PDB entry 3CGD | X-ray diffraction, 2.25 A resolution | chains A and B

Chain A (and B):
Molecule: Pyridine nucleotide-disulfide oxidoreductase, class I
Source organism: Bacillus anthracis str
Notes: chain B of this document is another copy of the same molecule, construct and numbering; everything in this record applies to it too
UniProt: Q81TK8 (Q81TK8_BACAN); residue numbers follow UniProt; this construct covers 1-444
Sequence (480 residues; numbered -35 to 444; the number before each row is that of its first residue; numbers below 1 keep their minus sign (Met-35 is residue -35)):
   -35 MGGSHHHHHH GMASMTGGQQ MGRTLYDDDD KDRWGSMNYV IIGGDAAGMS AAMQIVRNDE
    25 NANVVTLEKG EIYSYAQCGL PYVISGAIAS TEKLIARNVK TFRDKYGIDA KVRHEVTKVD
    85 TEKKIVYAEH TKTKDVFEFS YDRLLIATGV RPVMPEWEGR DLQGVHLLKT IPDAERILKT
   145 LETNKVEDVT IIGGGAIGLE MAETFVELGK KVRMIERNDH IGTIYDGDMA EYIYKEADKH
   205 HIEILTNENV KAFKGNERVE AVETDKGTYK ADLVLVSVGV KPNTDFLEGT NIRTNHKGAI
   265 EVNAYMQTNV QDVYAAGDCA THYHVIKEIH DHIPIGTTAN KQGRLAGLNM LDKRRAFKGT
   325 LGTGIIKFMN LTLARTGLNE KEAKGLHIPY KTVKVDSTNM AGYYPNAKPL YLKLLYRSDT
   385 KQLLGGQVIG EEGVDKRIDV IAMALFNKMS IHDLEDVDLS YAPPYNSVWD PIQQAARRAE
Disordered / not traced: -35 to 0
Differences from the reference sequence: expression tag (-35 to 0)
Residues lining bound ligands:
  - coenzyme A (COA), molecule 1: Asp9, Ala10, Met13, Ser14, Met17, Gln18, Arg21, Ser38, Tyr39, Ala40, Cys42, Ala60, Arg61, Phe66, Gly300, Asn304, Arg308
  - coenzyme A (COA), molecule 2: Tyr425, Val432, Trp433, Arg441, Arg442
  - FAD (flavin-adenine dinucleotide), molecule 1: Ile6, Gly7, Gly8, Asp9, Ala10, Ala11, Gly12, Leu31, Glu32, Lys33, Gly34, Gln41, Cys42, Leu44, Pro45, His78, Glu79, Val80, Ala111, Thr112, Gly113, Val114, Leu132, Lys133, Ile161, Glu164, Asn247, Phe250, Ala280, Gly281, Asp282, Pro298, Ile299, Gly300, Thr301, Ala303
  - FAD, molecule 2: Tyr425, Ala426, Pro427
  - NAD (nicotinamide-adenine-dinucleotide): Trp121, Ile156, Gly157, Gly158, Gly159, Ala160, Ile161, Gly162, Glu164, Ile179, Glu180, Arg181, Asn182, Thr187, Ser241, Val242, Gly243, Val244, Pro298, Ile299, Ile329, Ile330

Interface between chain A and chain B:
Contacting residue pairs - 117 pairs, chain A then chain B:
  Gln18(A) - Arg441(B)
  Ala40(A) - Tyr367(B)  hydrophobic
  Cys42(A) - Tyr367(B)  hydrogen bond
  Cys42(A) - Tyr425(B)  hydrogen bond
  Cys42(A) - Pro427(B)
  Gly43(A) - Tyr367(B)  hydrogen bond (backbone-side chain)
  Tyr46(A) - Tyr368(B)  hydrophobic
  Tyr46(A) - Pro427(B)  hydrophobic
  Tyr46(A) - Pro428(B)
  Ala51(A) - Pro369(B)
  Ile52(A) - Tyr367(B)  hydrophobic
  Lys57(A) - Tyr367(B)
  Leu58(A) - Tyr367(B)  hydrophobic
  Gly300(A) - Val432(B)
  Thr301(A) - Asp422(B)
  Thr301(A) - Tyr425(B)
  Thr301(A) - Val432(B)
  Asn304(A) - Val432(B)
  Asn304(A) - Trp433(B)
  Lys305(A) - Glu419(B)
  Lys305(A) - Val421(B)
  Lys305(A) - Trp433(B)
  Lys305(A) - Gln437(B)
  Arg308(A) - Glu419(B)  salt bridge
  Arg308(A) - Arg441(B)
  Arg319(A) - His416(B)
  Arg319(A) - Glu419(B)  salt bridge
  Arg319(A) - Asp420(B)  salt bridge
  Lys322(A) - Asp420(B)
  Thr324(A) - Asp422(B)  hydrogen bond
  Leu325(A) - Asp422(B)  hydrogen bond (backbone-side chain)
  Gly326(A) - Asp422(B)  hydrogen bond (backbone-side chain)
  Thr327(A) - Asp422(B)  hydrogen bond (side chain-backbone)
  Thr327(A) - Ser424(B)
  Ile329(A) - Ser424(B)
  Ile329(A) - Tyr425(B)
  Ile329(A) - Ala426(B)
  Ile329(A) - Tyr429(B)  hydrophobic
  Lys331(A) - Pro428(B)
  Lys331(A) - Tyr429(B)
  Thr336(A) - Tyr429(B)  hydrogen bond
  Tyr367(A) - Ala40(B)  hydrophobic
  Tyr367(A) - Cys42(B)  hydrogen bond
  Tyr367(A) - Gly43(B)  hydrogen bond (side chain-backbone)
  Tyr367(A) - Ile52(B)  hydrophobic
  Tyr367(A) - Lys57(B)
  Tyr367(A) - Leu58(B)  hydrophobic
  Tyr368(A) - Tyr46(B)  hydrophobic
  Pro369(A) - Ala51(B)
  Asp399(A) - Lys400(B)  salt bridge
  Asp399(A) - Tyr429(B)
  Lys400(A) - Asp399(B)  salt bridge
  Lys400(A) - Lys400(B)
  Lys400(A) - Asp403(B)
  Ile402(A) - Ser424(B)
  Asp403(A) - Lys400(B)
  Asp403(A) - Val404(B)
  Asp403(A) - Leu423(B)
  Asp403(A) - Ser424(B)  hydrogen bond
  Val404(A) - Asp403(B)
  Val404(A) - Met407(B)
  Ala406(A) - Asp422(B)
  Met407(A) - Val404(B)
  Met407(A) - Met407(B)  hydrophobic
  Met407(A) - Ala408(B)
  Met407(A) - Met413(B)  hydrophobic
  Met407(A) - Val421(B)  hydrophobic
  Ala408(A) - Met407(B)
  Phe410(A) - Asp420(B)
  Phe410(A) - Val421(B)  hydrophobic
  Asn411(A) - Asn411(B)
  Asn411(A) - Met413(B)  hydrogen bond
  Met413(A) - Met407(B)  hydrophobic
  Met413(A) - Phe410(B)  hydrophobic
  Met413(A) - Asn411(B)  hydrogen bond
  His416(A) - Arg319(B)
  Glu419(A) - Lys305(B)
  Glu419(A) - Arg308(B)  salt bridge
  Glu419(A) - Arg319(B)  salt bridge
  Asp420(A) - Arg319(B)  salt bridge
  Asp420(A) - Lys322(B)
  Asp420(A) - Phe410(B)
  Val421(A) - Lys305(B)
  Val421(A) - Met407(B)  hydrophobic
  Val421(A) - Phe410(B)  hydrophobic
  Asp422(A) - Thr301(B)
  Asp422(A) - Thr324(B)  hydrogen bond
  Asp422(A) - Leu325(B)  hydrogen bond (side chain-backbone)
  Asp422(A) - Gly326(B)  hydrogen bond (side chain-backbone)
  Asp422(A) - Thr327(B)  hydrogen bond (backbone-side chain)
  Asp422(A) - Ala406(B)
  Leu423(A) - Asp403(B)
  Ser424(A) - Thr327(B)
  Ser424(A) - Ile329(B)
  Ser424(A) - Ile402(B)
  Ser424(A) - Asp403(B)  hydrogen bond
  Tyr425(A) - Cys42(B)  hydrogen bond
  Tyr425(A) - Thr301(B)
  Tyr425(A) - Ile329(B)
  Ala426(A) - Ile329(B)
  Pro427(A) - Cys42(B)
  Pro427(A) - Tyr46(B)  hydrophobic
  Pro428(A) - Tyr46(B)
  Pro428(A) - Lys331(B)
  Tyr429(A) - Ile329(B)  hydrophobic
  Tyr429(A) - Ile330(B)
  Tyr429(A) - Lys331(B)
  Tyr429(A) - Thr336(B)  hydrogen bond
  Tyr429(A) - Asp399(B)
  Val432(A) - Gly300(B)
  Val432(A) - Thr301(B)
  Val432(A) - Asn304(B)
  Trp433(A) - Asn304(B)
  Trp433(A) - Lys305(B)
  Gln437(A) - Lys305(B)
  Arg441(A) - Gln18(B)
  Arg441(A) - Arg308(B)
Other interface residues (no listed pair), chain A (61 interface residues in all): Arg21, Thr302, Gly323, Ile330, Leu335, Asp417, Leu418, Asn430
Other interface residues (no listed pair), chain B (61 interface residues in all): Arg21, Thr302, Gly323, Leu335, Asp417, Leu418, Asn430

Overview:
The chain A/chain B interface involves 61 residues from each chain, with 20 hydrogen bonds and 8 salt bridges.
Polar contacts include Arg308(A)-Glu419(B), Arg319(A)-Glu419(B) and Arg319(A)-Asp420(B). Ligands of chain A:
coenzyme A, flavin-adenine dinucleotide and NAD.
Both chains are Pyridine nucleotide-disulfide oxidoreductase, class I (Bacillus anthracis str). Entry 3CGD
(Pyridine Nucleotide Complexes with Bacillus anthracis Coenzyme A-Disulfide Reductase: A Structural Analysis
of Dual NAD(P)H Specificity) was determined by X-ray diffraction together with 3CGB and 3CGC from the same
study.
